PDB entry 5TDY | X-ray diffraction, 2.10 A resolution | chains A and B

Chain A:
Protein: Flagellar M-ring protein
Organism: Thermotoga maritima
Notes: fragment: FliF C-terminal tail
UniProtKB: Q9WY64 (Q9WY64_THEMA); residues 4-39 here correspond to UniProt positions 497-532 (UniProt number = residue number + 493)
Sequence (43 residues; row label = number of the first residue in the row):
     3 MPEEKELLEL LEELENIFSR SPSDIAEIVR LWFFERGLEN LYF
Not modelled in the structure: 38-45
Construct notes: initiating methionine (3); expression tag (40-45)
Modified positions: Mse-3 (selenomethionine)

Chain B:
Protein: Flagellar motor switch protein FliG
Organism: Thermotoga maritima (strain ATCC 43589 / MSB8 / DSM 3109 / JCM 10099)
UniProtKB: Q9WY63 (FLIG_THEMA); residues 1-98 here = UniProt positions 1-98
Sequence (98 residues; numbered 1 to 98; the number before each row is that of its first residue):
     1 MPEKKIDGRR KAAVLLVALG PEKAAQVMKH LDEETVEQLV VEIANIGRVT PEEKKQVLEE
    61 FLSLAKAKEM ISEGGIEYAK KVLEKAFGPE RARKIIER
Not modelled in the structure: 1-3
Modified positions: Mse-1 (selenomethionine); Mse-28 (selenomethionine; parent Met); Mse-70 (selenomethionine; parent Met)

Chain A / chain B interface:
Residue-residue contacts (46; chain A residue first):
  Glu-8(A) / Lys-55(B)
  Glu-8(A) / Lys-85(B)  salt bridge
  Leu-9(A) / Leu-58(B)  hydrophobic
  Leu-12(A) / Lys-55(B)
  Leu-12(A) / Leu-62(B)  hydrophobic
  Leu-13(A) / Leu-58(B)  hydrophobic
  Glu-15(A) / Leu-62(B)
  Glu-15(A) / Lys-66(B)  salt bridge
  Leu-16(A) / Leu-19(B)  hydrophobic
  Leu-16(A) / Leu-58(B)  hydrophobic
  Leu-16(A) / Phe-61(B)  hydrophobic
  Ile-19(A) / Phe-61(B)  hydrophobic
  Ile-19(A) / Leu-62(B)  hydrophobic
  Ile-19(A) / Ala-65(B)  hydrophobic
  Phe-20(A) / Lys-23(B)
  Phe-20(A) / Gln-26(B)
  Pro-24(A) / His-30(B)
  Ser-25(A) / His-30(B)
  Asp-26(A) / Lys-68(B)  salt bridge
  Ile-27(A) / Leu-15(B)  hydrophobic
  Ile-27(A) / Phe-61(B)  hydrophobic
  Ala-28(A) / Val-27(B)
  Ala-28(A) / His-30(B)
  Ala-28(A) / Leu-31(B)
  Ile-30(A) / Phe-61(B)  hydrophobic
  Ile-30(A) / Leu-64(B)  hydrophobic
  Ile-30(A) / Ala-65(B)
  Val-31(A) / Leu-31(B)  hydrophobic
  Val-31(A) / Leu-39(B)  hydrophobic
  Arg-32(A) / His-30(B)
  Arg-32(A) / Leu-31(B)
  Leu-33(A) / Leu-64(B)  hydrophobic
  Trp-34(A) / Gly-8(B)
  Trp-34(A) / Arg-9(B)
  Trp-34(A) / Lys-11(B)
  Trp-34(A) / Ala-12(B)
  Trp-34(A) / Val-57(B)
  Trp-34(A) / Glu-60(B)  hydrogen bond
  Trp-34(A) / Phe-61(B)  hydrophobic
  Trp-34(A) / Leu-64(B)
  Phe-35(A) / Gly-8(B)
  Phe-35(A) / Arg-9(B)
  Phe-35(A) / Gln-38(B)
  Phe-35(A) / Leu-39(B)  hydrophobic
  Phe-35(A) / Glu-42(B)
  Phe-36(A) / Thr-35(B)
Interface residues without a listed pair, chain B (30 interface residues in all): Leu-16, Ala-18, Lys-54, Glu-59
Interface features reported in the paper:
  - interface residues, chain A: Trp-34(A)

In short:
20 residues of chain A face 30 of chain B across their interface; the contacts include 1 hydrogen bond and 3
salt bridges. Polar pairs include Glu-8(A)/Lys-85(B), Glu-15(A)/Lys-66(B) and Asp-26(A)/Lys-68(B). The paper
reports the interface residue Trp-34(A).
Chain A is Flagellar M-ring protein (Thermotoga maritima) and chain B is Flagellar motor switch protein FliG
(Thermotoga maritima (strain ATCC 43589 / MSB8 / DSM 3109 / JCM 10099)); the structure, Structure of cofolded
FliFc:FliGn complex from Thermotoga maritima, was determined by X-ray diffraction.
